4MD4 - chains A and C of the 3 polymer chains in the assembly; structure by X-ray diffraction, 1.95 A resolution.

Chain A:
Molecule: HLA class II histocompatibility antigen, DR alpha chain
Source organism: Homo sapiens
Notes: fragment: Extracellular Domain
UniProt: P01903 (DRA_HUMAN); residues 1-181 here correspond to UniProt positions 26-206 (UniProt number = residue number + 25)
Sequence (189 residues; numbered 1 to 189; the number before each row is that of its first residue):
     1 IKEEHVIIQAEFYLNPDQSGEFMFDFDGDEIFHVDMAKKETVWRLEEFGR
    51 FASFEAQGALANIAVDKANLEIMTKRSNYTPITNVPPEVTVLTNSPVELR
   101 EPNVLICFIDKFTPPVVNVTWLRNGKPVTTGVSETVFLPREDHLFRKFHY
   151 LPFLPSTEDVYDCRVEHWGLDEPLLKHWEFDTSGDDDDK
Not modelled in the structure: 1-2, 185-189
Sequence notes: expression tag (182-189)
Disulfides: Cys107-Cys163
Covalent attachments: N-acetylglucosamine (NAG) linked to Asn78, Asn118
UniProt features mapped onto this chain:
  - region: Glu179 to Asp181 (Connecting peptide)
  - site: Gln9 (Self- and pathogen-derived peptide antigen), Gly49 (Self-peptide antigen), Phe51 (Self- and pathogen-derived peptide antigen), Ala52 (Self-peptide antigen), Ser53 (Self- and pathogen-derived peptide antigen), Glu55 (Pathogen-derived peptide antigen), Asn62 (Self- and pathogen-derived peptide antigen), Asn69 (Pathogen-derived peptide antigen), Arg76 (Self- and pathogen-derived peptide antigen)
  - glycosylation (N-linked (GlcNAc...) asparagine): Asn78, Asn118

Chain C:
Molecule: Aggrecan core protein
UniProt: P16112 (PGCA_HUMAN); residues 1-15 here correspond to UniProt positions 89-103 (UniProt number = residue number + 88)
Sequence (15 residues; each row starts with the number of its first residue):
     1 ATEYRVRVNSAYQDK
Not modelled in the structure: 14-15
Sequence notes: engineered mutation Tyr4 (Gly92 in P16112)
Modified residues: Arg5 (citrulline; CIR); Arg7 (citrulline; CIR)

How chain A and chain C interact:
Contacting residue pairs - 30 pairs, chain A then chain C:
  Gln9(A) - Val6(C)
  Gln9(A) - Arg7(C)  hydrogen bond (side chain-backbone)
  Glu11(A) - Asn9(C)  hydrogen bond
  Phe22(A) - Val6(C)  hydrophobic
  Phe24(A) - Arg5(C)
  Ile31(A) - Tyr4(C)
  Phe32(A) - Tyr4(C)  hydrophobic
  Trp43(A) - Tyr4(C)  hydrophobic
  Phe51(A) - Thr2(C)
  Ala52(A) - Thr2(C)
  Ala52(A) - Tyr4(C)  hydrophobic
  Ser53(A) - Thr2(C)  hydrogen bond (backbone-backbone)
  Ser53(A) - Glu3(C)  hydrogen bond
  Ser53(A) - Tyr4(C)  hydrogen bond (backbone-backbone)
  Phe54(A) - Glu3(C)
  Phe54(A) - Tyr4(C)
  Glu55(A) - Glu3(C)  hydrogen bond (backbone-side chain)
  Asn62(A) - Val6(C)
  Asn62(A) - Arg7(C)  hydrogen bond (side chain-backbone)
  Asn62(A) - Val8(C)
  Asn62(A) - Asn9(C)  hydrogen bond (backbone-side chain)
  Val65(A) - Asn9(C)
  Val65(A) - Ser10(C)
  Val65(A) - Ala11(C)  hydrophobic
  Asp66(A) - Asn9(C)  hydrogen bond
  Asn69(A) - Ser10(C)  hydrogen bond (side chain-backbone)
  Asn69(A) - Ala11(C)
  Asn69(A) - Tyr12(C)  hydrogen bond (side chain-backbone)
  Ile72(A) - Tyr12(C)
  Arg76(A) - Tyr12(C)
Interface residues without a listed pair, chain A (19 interface residues in all): Gly58

Overview:
19 residues of chain A face 11 of chain C across their interface; the contacts include 11 hydrogen bonds.
Among the polar pairs are Gln9(A)-Arg7(C), Glu11(A)-Asn9(C) and Ser53(A)-Glu3(C). N-acetylglucosamine is
covalently linked to Asn78(A) and Asn118(A).
Chain A is HLA class II histocompatibility antigen, DR alpha chain (Homo sapiens) and chain C is Aggrecan core
protein; the structure, Immune Receptor, was determined by X-ray diffraction together with 4MCY, 4MCZ, 4MD0,
4MD5, 4MDI and 4MDJ from the same study.
